Entry 8SFI (electron microscopy, 3.50 A resolution); this record covers chains A and C of the 4 polymer chains in the assembly.

Chain A:
Molecule: CRISPR-associated endonuclease Cas12a
From: Acidaminococcus sp. BV3L6
Notes: EC 3.1.21.1, 4.6.1.22
UniProt: U2UMQ6 (CS12A_ACISB); residues 1-1307 here = UniProt positions 1-1307
Sequence (1311 residues; each row starts with the number of its first residue; numbers below 1 keep their minus sign (Gly-3 is residue -3)):
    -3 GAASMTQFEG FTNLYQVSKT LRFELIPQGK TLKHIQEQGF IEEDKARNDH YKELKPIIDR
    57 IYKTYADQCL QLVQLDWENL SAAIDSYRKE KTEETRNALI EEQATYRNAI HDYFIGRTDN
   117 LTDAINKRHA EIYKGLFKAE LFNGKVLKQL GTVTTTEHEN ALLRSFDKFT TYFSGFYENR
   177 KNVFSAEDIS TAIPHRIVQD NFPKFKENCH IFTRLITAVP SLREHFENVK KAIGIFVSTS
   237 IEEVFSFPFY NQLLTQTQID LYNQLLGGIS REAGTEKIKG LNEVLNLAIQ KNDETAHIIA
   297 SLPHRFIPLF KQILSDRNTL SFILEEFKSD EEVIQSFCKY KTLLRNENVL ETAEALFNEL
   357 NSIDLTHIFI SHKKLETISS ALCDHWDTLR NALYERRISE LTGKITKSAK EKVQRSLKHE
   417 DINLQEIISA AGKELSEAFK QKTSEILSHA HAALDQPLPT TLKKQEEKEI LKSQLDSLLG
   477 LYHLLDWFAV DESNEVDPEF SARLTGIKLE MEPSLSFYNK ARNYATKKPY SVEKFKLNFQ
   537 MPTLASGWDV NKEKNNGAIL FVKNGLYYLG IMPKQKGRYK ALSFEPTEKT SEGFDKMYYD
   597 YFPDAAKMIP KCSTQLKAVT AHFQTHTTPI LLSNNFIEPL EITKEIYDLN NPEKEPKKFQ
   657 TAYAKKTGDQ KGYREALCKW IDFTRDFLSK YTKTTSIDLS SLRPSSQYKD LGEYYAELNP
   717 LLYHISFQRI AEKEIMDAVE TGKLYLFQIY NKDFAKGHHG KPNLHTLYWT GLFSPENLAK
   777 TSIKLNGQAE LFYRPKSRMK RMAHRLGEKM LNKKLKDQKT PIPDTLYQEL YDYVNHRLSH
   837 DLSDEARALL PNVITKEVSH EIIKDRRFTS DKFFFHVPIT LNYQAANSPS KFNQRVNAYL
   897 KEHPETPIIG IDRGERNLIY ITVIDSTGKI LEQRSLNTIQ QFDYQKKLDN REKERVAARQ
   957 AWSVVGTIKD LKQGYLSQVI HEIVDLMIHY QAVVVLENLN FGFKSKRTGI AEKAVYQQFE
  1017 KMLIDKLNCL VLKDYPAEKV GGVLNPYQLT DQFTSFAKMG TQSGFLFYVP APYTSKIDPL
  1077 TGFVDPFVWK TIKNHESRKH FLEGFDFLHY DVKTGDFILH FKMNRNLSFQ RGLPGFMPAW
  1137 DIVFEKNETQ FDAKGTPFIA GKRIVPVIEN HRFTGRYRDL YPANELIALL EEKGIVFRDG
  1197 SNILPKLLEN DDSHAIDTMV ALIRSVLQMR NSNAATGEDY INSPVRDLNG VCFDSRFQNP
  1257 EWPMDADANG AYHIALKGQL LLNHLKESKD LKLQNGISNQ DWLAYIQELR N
Disordered / not traced: -3 to 0, 267-273, 314-325, 795-855
Construct notes: expression tag (-3 to 0)
UniProt features mapped onto this chain:
  - DNA-binding region: Pro599 to Lys607 (PAM-binding on target DNA), Lys780 to Gly783 (Target DNA), Arg951 to Lys968 (Target DNA), Ser1051 to Ala1053 (Target DNA)
  - region: Met1 to Gly35 (WED-I (OBD-I)), Gln941 to Ala957 (Bridge helix)
  - active site: His800 (For pre-crRNA processing), Lys809 (For pre-crRNA processing), Lys860 (For pre-crRNA processing), Asp908 (For DNase activity of RuvC domain), Glu993 (For DNase activity of RuvC domain), Arg1226 (For DNase activity of nuclease domain), Asp1263 (For DNase activity of RuvC domain)
  - binding site (crRNA): Tyr47 to Lys51, Asn175, Arg176, Lys307 to Leu310, Lys752 to His761, Met806 to Asn808
  - site: Arg18 (Binds crRNA), Thr167 (Binds PAM on target DNA), Arg192 (Binds crRNA), Trp382 (Binds crRNA-target DNA heteroduplex), Lys548 (Binds PAM on target DNA), Lys607 (Binds sequence-specific recognition of both target and non-target strand bases in PAM), His872 (Binds crRNA), Gln1014 (Binds target DNA)
What the authors report for this chain:
  - conformationally variable residues: Trp958
  - mutagenesis - F999A, R1003A: unchanged catalytic activity on 20-bp target
  - mutagenesis - F999A, R1003A (14-fold): decreased catalytic activity on 16-bp target
  - mutagenesis - R1003A: unchanged catalytic activity (TS cleavage of the 20-bp target)
  - mutagenesis - R1003A (7-fold): decreased catalytic activity (TS cleavage of the 16-bp target)

Chain C:
Molecule: 56-nt DNA strand
Sequence (56 nucleotides; numbered -11 to 44; the number before each row is that of its first residue; numbers below 1 keep their minus sign (DA-11 is residue -11)):
   -11 AGCACAGTAG CTACTCCAGT ACCGTAAGGT CTTATCACTA AAAGATCGGA AGAGCG
Disordered / not traced: -11 to 18, 41-44

Chain A / chain C interface:
Residue-residue contacts - 42 pairs, chain A then chain C:
  Glu174(A) - DC24(C)  sugar contact
  Glu174(A) - DA25(C)  sugar contact
  Asn178(A) - DC24(C)  sugar contact
  Asp184(A) - DT23(C)  phosphate contact
  Ile185(A) - DT23(C)  phosphate contact
  Ser186(A) - DA22(C)  hydrogen bond to the phosphate
  Ser186(A) - DT23(C)  hydrogen bond to the phosphate
  Gly543(A) - DA28(C)  phosphate contact
  Trp544(A) - DA28(C)  phosphate contact
  Asp545(A) - DA28(C)  phosphate contact
  Asn547(A) - DA29(C)  hydrogen bond to the phosphate
  Lys548(A) - DA28(C)  sugar contact
  Lys548(A) - DA29(C)  base contact
  Asn552(A) - DA28(C)  hydrogen bond to the phosphate
  Tyr597(A) - DT27(C)  phosphate contact
  Tyr597(A) - DA28(C)  sugar contact
  Pro599(A) - DT27(C)  sugar contact
  Pro599(A) - DA28(C)  sugar contact
  Lys603(A) - DC26(C)  salt bridge to the phosphate
  Met604(A) - DA28(C)  base contact
  Met604(A) - DA29(C)  sugar contact
  Lys607(A) - DA28(C)  base contact
  Lys607(A) - DA29(C)  hydrogen bond to the base
  Lys607(A) - DA30(C)  hydrogen bond to the sugar
  Cys608(A) - DA29(C)  sugar contact
  Leu612(A) - DA31(C)  phosphate contact
  Lys613(A) - DA31(C)  hydrogen bond to the phosphate
  Asn631(A) - DA30(C)  hydrogen bond to the phosphate
  Tyr687(A) - DA29(C)  sugar contact
  Tyr687(A) - DA30(C)  hydrogen bond to the phosphate
  Lys689(A) - DA29(C)  salt bridge to the phosphate
  Lys780(A) - DT27(C)  salt bridge to the phosphate
  Asn782(A) - DC26(C)  sugar contact
  Asn782(A) - DT27(C)  phosphate contact
  Gly783(A) - DC26(C)  hydrogen bond to the phosphate
  Gly783(A) - DT27(C)  phosphate contact
  Gln784(A) - DC26(C)  sugar contact
  Pro874(A) - DC26(C)  base contact
  Thr1050(A) - DA22(C)  phosphate contact
  Ser1051(A) - DA22(C)  phosphate contact
  Phe1052(A) - DT21(C)  phosphate contact
  Lys1054(A) - DA22(C)  salt bridge to the phosphate
Other interface residues (no listed pair), chain A (38 interface residues in all): Ser14, Asn175, Thr187, Ser542, Tyr595, Phe598, Ala614
Other interface residues (no listed pair), chain C (12 interface residues in all): DT20

In short:
38 residues of chain A face 12 of chain C across their interface, with 10 hydrogen bonds and 4 salt bridges.
Polar contacts include Lys607(A)-DA29(C), Lys607(A)-DA30(C) and Ser186(A)-DA22(C). The paper reports that
F999A and R1003A of chain A reduce catalytic activity on 16-bp target; conformational variability at
Trp958(A).
Chain A is CRISPR-associated endonuclease Cas12a (Acidaminococcus sp. BV3L6) and chain C is a 56-nt DNA
strand; the structure, WT CRISPR-Cas12a with a 8bp R-loop, was determined by electron microscopy, deposited
together with 8SFH, 8SFJ, 8SFL, 8SFN, 8SFO, 8SFP, 8SFQ and 8SFR.
